5DT7 - chains A and B; structure by X-ray diffraction, 2.15 A resolution.

[Chain A (and B)]
Name: Beta-glucosidase
From: Exiguobacterium antarcticum (strain B7)
Notes: EC 3.2.1.21; chain B of this document is another copy of the same molecule, construct and numbering; everything in this record applies to it too
Reference sequence: K0A8J9 (K0A8J9_EXIAB); residue numbers follow UniProt; this construct covers 1-448
Sequence (471 residues; each row starts with the number of its first residue; numbers below 1 keep their minus sign (Met-22 is residue -22)):
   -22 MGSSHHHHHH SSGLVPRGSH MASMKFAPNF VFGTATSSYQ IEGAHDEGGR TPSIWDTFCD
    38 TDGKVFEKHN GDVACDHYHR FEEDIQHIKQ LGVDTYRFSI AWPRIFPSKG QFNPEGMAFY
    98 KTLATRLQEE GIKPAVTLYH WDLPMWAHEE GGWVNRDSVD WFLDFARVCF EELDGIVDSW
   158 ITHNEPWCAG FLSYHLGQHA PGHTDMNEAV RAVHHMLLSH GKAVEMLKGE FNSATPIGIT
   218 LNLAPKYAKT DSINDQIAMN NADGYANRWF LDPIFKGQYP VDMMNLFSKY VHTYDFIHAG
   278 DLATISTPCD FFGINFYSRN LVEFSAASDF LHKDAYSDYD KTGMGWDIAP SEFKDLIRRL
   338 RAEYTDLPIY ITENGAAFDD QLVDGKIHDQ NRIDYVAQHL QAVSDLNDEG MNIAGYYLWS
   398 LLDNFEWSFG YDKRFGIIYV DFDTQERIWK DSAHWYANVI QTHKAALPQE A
Not modelled in the structure: -22 to 2, 447-448 (chain B: -22 to 0, 443-448)
Construct notes: initiating methionine (-22); expression tag (-21 to 0)
Residues lining bound ligands:
  - 3-cyclohexyl-1-propylsulfonic acid (CXS), molecule 1: His172, Leu173, Tyr242, Ser305, Asp306, Phe307, His309
  - 3-cyclohexyl-1-propylsulfonic acid (CXS), molecule 2: Ala304, Ser305, Asp306

[Chain A / chain B interface]
Contacting residue pairs (23; chain A residue first):
  Asp39(A) with Tyr313(B)
  Gly40(A) with Tyr313(B)
  His172(A) with Ala304(B)
  Thr181(A) with Ser302(B), hydrogen bond; Ala303(B), hydrogen bond (backbone-backbone); Ala304(B), hydrogen bond (backbone-backbone); Lys310(B), hydrogen bond
  Asp182(A) with Ala303(B); Ala304(B)
  Tyr267(A) with Ala303(B); Ala304(B), hydrogen bond (side chain-backbone)
  Ser302(A) with Thr181(B), hydrogen bond
  Ala303(A) with Thr181(B), hydrogen bond (backbone-backbone); Asp182(B); Tyr267(B)
  Ala304(A) with His172(B); Thr181(B), hydrogen bond (backbone-backbone); Asp182(B); Tyr267(B), hydrogen bond (backbone-side chain)
  Asp306(A) with Tyr267(B)
  Lys310(A) with Thr181(B), hydrogen bond
  Tyr313(A) with Asp39(B); Gly40(B)
Interface residues without a listed pair, chain A (14 interface residues in all): Met183, Ser305
Interface residues without a listed pair, chain B (15 interface residues in all): Gly179, Met183, Ser305, Asp306

[In short]
14 residues of chain A and 15 residues of chain B are in contact; the contacts include 10 hydrogen bonds.
Polar contacts include Thr181(A)-Ser302(B), Thr181(A)-Lys310(B) and Tyr267(A)-Ala304(B). Bound to chain A:
3-cyclohexyl-1-propylsulfonic acid.
Both chains are Beta-glucosidase (Exiguobacterium antarcticum (strain B7)). Entry 5DT7 (Crystal structure of
the GH1 beta-glucosidase from Exiguobacterium antarcticum B7 in space group C2221) was determined by X-ray
diffraction (same publication as 5DT5).
